PDB entry 6YQ5 | electron microscopy, 4.00 A resolution | chains F and L of the 12 polymer chains in the assembly

[Chain F (and L)]
Molecule: Tail tube protein gp17.1*
Source organism: Bacillus phage SPP1
Notes: chain L of this document is another copy of the same molecule, construct and numbering; everything in this record applies to it too
Reference sequence: O48449 (TUBE_BPSPP), isoform O48449-2; residue numbers follow UniProt; this construct covers 5-176
Sequence (172 residues; numbered 5 to 176; the number before each row is that of its first residue):
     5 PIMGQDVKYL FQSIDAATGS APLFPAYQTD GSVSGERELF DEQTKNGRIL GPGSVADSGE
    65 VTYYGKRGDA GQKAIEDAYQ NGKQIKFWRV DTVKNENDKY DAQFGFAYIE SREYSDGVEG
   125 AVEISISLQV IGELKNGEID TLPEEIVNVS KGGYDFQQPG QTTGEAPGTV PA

[Chain F / chain L interface]
Contacting residue pairs (41; chain F residue first):
  P5(F) - R52(L)
  M7(F) - L43(L)  hydrophobic
  K155(F) - V59(L)
  K155(F) - I135(L)
  G157(F) - L138(L)
  Y158(F) - F108(L)
  Y158(F) - L138(L)
  D159(F) - F108(L)
  D159(F) - K139(L)
  D159(F) - N140(L)  hydrogen bond (backbone-side chain)
  F160(F) - W92(L)  hydrophobic
  F160(F) - F108(L)  hydrophobic
  F160(F) - I143(L)  hydrophobic
  Q161(F) - Q16(L)  hydrogen bond (backbone-side chain)
  Q161(F) - W92(L)
  Q161(F) - F108(L)
  Q162(F) - L14(L)
  Q162(F) - Q16(L)
  Q162(F) - G23(L)
  Q162(F) - S24(L)
  Q162(F) - W92(L)
  Q162(F) - E142(L)  hydrogen bond
  Q162(F) - I143(L)
  Q162(F) - D144(L)  hydrogen bond (side chain-backbone)
  P163(F) - T22(L)
  P163(F) - G23(L)  hydrogen bond (backbone-backbone)
  G164(F) - T22(L)  hydrogen bond (backbone-backbone)
  G164(F) - G23(L)
  T166(F) - A21(L)
  T167(F) - I18(L)  hydrogen bond (backbone-backbone)
  T167(F) - D19(L)
  T167(F) - K90(L)  hydrogen bond
  T167(F) - F110(L)
  G168(F) - I18(L)
  G168(F) - Q88(L)
  E169(F) - I18(L)
  E169(F) - K87(L)
  E169(F) - Q88(L)  hydrogen bond (side chain-backbone)
  E169(F) - Y112(L)
  A170(F) - F110(L)
  P171(F) - F110(L)
Also at the interface, not in a pair above, chain F (18 interface residues in all): G172
Also at the interface, not in a pair above, chain L (28 interface residues in all): P56, S58, G86
From the paper, about this interface:
  - interface residues, chain F: Q162(F)
  - interface residues, chain L: I18(L)

[Summary]
Chain F and chain L form an interface of 18 and 28 residues respectively, with 9 hydrogen bonds. Among the
polar pairs are D159(F)-N140(L), Q161(F)-Q16(L) and Q162(F)-E142(L). From the paper: interface residues
Q162(F) and I18(L).
Both chains are Tail tube protein gp17.1* (Bacillus phage SPP1). Entry 6YQ5 (Hybrid structure of the SPP1 tail
tube by solid-state NMR and cryo EM - NMR Ensemble) was determined by electron microscopy together with 6YEG
from the same study.
